4ZR1 - chain A; structure by X-ray diffraction, 2.60 A resolution.

Chain A:
Name: Ceramide very long chain fatty acid hydroxylase SCS7
Source organism: Saccharomyces cerevisiae (strain ATCC 204508 / S288c)
Notes: EC 1.-.-.-
Reference sequence: Q03529 (SCS7_YEAST); residue numbers follow UniProt; this construct covers 96-384
Sequence (298 residues; row label = number of the first residue in the row):
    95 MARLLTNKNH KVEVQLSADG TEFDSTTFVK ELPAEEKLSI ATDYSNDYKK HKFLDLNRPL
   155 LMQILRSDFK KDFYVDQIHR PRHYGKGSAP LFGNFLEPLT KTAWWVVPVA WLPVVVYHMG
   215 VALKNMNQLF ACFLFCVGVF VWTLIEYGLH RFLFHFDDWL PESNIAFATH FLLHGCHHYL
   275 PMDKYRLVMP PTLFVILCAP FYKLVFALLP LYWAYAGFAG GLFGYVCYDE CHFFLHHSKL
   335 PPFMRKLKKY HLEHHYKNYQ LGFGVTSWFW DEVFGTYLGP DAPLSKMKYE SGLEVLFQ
Not modelled in the structure: 95-116, 391-392
Differences from the reference sequence: initiating methionine (95); expression tag (385-392)
UniProt features mapped onto this chain:
  - binding site (Zn(2+)): H244, H249, H268, H271, H272, H326, H330, H345, H348, H349
  - mutagenesis: H173 (H173A: Reduces the susceptibility to Syringomycin E, showing reduced catalytic activity), H244 (H244A: Confers resistance to Syringomycin E, showing impaired catalytic activity), H249 (H249A: Reduces the susceptibility to Syringomycin E, showing reduced catalytic activity), H264 (H264A: Maintains the susceptibility to Syringomycin E, showing no effect on catalytic activity), H268 (H268A: Reduces the susceptibility to Syringomycin E, showing reduced catalytic activity), H271 (H271A: Confers resistance to Syringomycin E, showing impaired catalytic activity), H272 (H272A: Confers resistance to Syringomycin E, showing impaired catalytic activity), Y319 (Y319A: Maintains the susceptibility to Syringomycin E, showing no effect on catalytic activity), Y322 (Y322A: Confers resistance to Syringomycin E, showing impaired catalytic activity), D323 (D323A: Reduces the susceptibility to Syringomycin E, showing reduced catalytic activity), H326 (H326A: Confers resistance to Syringomycin E, showing impaired catalytic activity), H330 (H330A: Confers resistance to Syringomycin E, showing impaired catalytic activity), 4 further mutagenesis entries in UniProt
Bound ions: Zn2+ site 1: H244, H249, H268, H272, H348; Zn2+ site 2: H271, H326, H330, H345, H349
Reported in the primary citation:
  - Zn2+ coordination: H244, H249, H268, H271, H272, H326, H330, H345, H348, H349
  - mutagenesis - H173A, Y322A, D323A: decreased catalytic activity on syringomycin E
  - mutagenesis - H264A, Y319A, H331A: unchanged catalytic activity on syringomycin E
  - binding site for tridecane: W236, L266, L267, M283, P284, L287, F288, L291, F295, V299, F312, Y319
  - contacts within the chain: Y319-D323
  - specificity-determining residues: G232 (proposed by the authors, not directly observed)

Summary:
The Zn2+ site 1 is built by H244, H249, H268, H272 and H348. Curated annotation (UniProt) lists 10
Zn2+-binding residues and 16 mutagenesis sites. From the paper: a binding site for tridecane at W236, L266 and
L267 among others; H173A, Y322A and D323A reduce catalytic activity on syringomycin E; 6 substitutions were
tested in all.
Chain A is Ceramide very long chain fatty acid hydroxylase SCS7 (Saccharomyces cerevisiae (strain ATCC 204508
/ S288c)); the structure, Hydroxylase domain of scs7p, was determined by X-ray diffraction together with 4ZR0
from the same study.
